Entry 2F5N (X-ray diffraction, 2.00 A resolution); this record covers chains B and A of the 3 polymer chains in the assembly.

[Chain B]
Molecule: 16-nt DNA strand
Sequence (16 nucleotides; each row starts with the number of its first residue):
     1 AGGTAGACCT GGACGC
Not modelled in the structure: 15-16

[Chain A]
Molecule: formamidopyrimidine-DNA glycosidase
From: Geobacillus stearothermophilus
Notes: EC 3.2.2.23
Reference sequence: P84131 (P84131_BACST); residues 1-274 here = UniProt positions 1-274
Sequence (274 residues; each row starts with the number of its first residue):
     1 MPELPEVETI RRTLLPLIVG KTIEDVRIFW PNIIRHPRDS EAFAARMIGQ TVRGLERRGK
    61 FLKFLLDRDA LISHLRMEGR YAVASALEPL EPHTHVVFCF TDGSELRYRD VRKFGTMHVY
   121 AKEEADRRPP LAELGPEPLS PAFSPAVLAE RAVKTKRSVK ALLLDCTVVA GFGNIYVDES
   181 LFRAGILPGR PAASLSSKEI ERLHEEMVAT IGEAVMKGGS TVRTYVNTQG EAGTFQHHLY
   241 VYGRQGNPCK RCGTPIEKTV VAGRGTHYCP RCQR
Not modelled in the structure: 1, 217-237
Sequence notes: engineered mutation Cys166 (Gln in P84131)
Metal / ion sites: Zn2+: Cys249, Cys252, Cys269, Cys272
Reported in the primary citation:
  - binding site for the 16-nt DNA strand: Met77, Phe114, Cys166
  - conformationally variable residues (side-chain flip): Met77, Arg112

[How chain B and chain A interact]
Contacting residue pairs (16):
  DT4(B) - Thr155(A)  hydrogen bond to the phosphate
  DT4(B) - Lys156(A)  hydrogen bond to the phosphate
  DT4(B) - Arg157(A)  salt bridge to the phosphate
  DA5(B) - Arg157(A)  phosphate contact
  DC9(B) - Phe114(A)  base contact
  DT10(B) - Trp30(A)  phosphate contact
  DT10(B) - Asn32(A)  hydrogen bond to the phosphate
  DT10(B) - Arg112(A)  base contact
  DT10(B) - Lys113(A)  phosphate contact
  DT10(B) - Phe114(A)  sugar contact
  DG11(B) - Val111(A)  sugar contact
  DG11(B) - Arg112(A)  hydrogen bond to the sugar
  DG11(B) - Lys113(A)  salt bridge to the phosphate
  DG12(B) - His93(A)  phosphate contact
  DG12(B) - Val111(A)  sugar contact
  DG12(B) - Arg112(A)  hydrogen bond to the sugar

[In short]
The interface between chain B and chain A involves 6 residues on one side and 10 on the other; the contacts
include 5 hydrogen bonds and 2 salt bridges. Polar pairs include DG11(B)-Arg112(A), DG12(B)-Arg112(A) and
DT4(B)-Thr155(A). From the paper: a binding site for the 16-nt DNA strand at Met77(A), Phe114(A) and
Cys166(A); conformational variability at Met77(A) and Arg112(A).
Chain B is a 16-nt DNA strand and chain A is formamidopyrimidine-DNA glycosidase (Geobacillus
stearothermophilus); the structure, MutM crosslinked to undamaged DNA sampling A:T base pair IC1, was
determined by X-ray diffraction, deposited together with 2F5O, 2F5Q and 2F5S.
